8GLS - chains A and B; structure by electron microscopy, 3.80 A resolution.

[Chain A]
Name: Cystic fibrosis transmembrane conductance regulator
From: Homo sapiens
Notes: EC 5.6.1.6
UniProt: P13569 (CFTR_HUMAN); numbering as in UniProt (aligned over 1-1480)
Sequence (1480 residues; numbered 1 to 1480; the number before each row is that of its first residue):
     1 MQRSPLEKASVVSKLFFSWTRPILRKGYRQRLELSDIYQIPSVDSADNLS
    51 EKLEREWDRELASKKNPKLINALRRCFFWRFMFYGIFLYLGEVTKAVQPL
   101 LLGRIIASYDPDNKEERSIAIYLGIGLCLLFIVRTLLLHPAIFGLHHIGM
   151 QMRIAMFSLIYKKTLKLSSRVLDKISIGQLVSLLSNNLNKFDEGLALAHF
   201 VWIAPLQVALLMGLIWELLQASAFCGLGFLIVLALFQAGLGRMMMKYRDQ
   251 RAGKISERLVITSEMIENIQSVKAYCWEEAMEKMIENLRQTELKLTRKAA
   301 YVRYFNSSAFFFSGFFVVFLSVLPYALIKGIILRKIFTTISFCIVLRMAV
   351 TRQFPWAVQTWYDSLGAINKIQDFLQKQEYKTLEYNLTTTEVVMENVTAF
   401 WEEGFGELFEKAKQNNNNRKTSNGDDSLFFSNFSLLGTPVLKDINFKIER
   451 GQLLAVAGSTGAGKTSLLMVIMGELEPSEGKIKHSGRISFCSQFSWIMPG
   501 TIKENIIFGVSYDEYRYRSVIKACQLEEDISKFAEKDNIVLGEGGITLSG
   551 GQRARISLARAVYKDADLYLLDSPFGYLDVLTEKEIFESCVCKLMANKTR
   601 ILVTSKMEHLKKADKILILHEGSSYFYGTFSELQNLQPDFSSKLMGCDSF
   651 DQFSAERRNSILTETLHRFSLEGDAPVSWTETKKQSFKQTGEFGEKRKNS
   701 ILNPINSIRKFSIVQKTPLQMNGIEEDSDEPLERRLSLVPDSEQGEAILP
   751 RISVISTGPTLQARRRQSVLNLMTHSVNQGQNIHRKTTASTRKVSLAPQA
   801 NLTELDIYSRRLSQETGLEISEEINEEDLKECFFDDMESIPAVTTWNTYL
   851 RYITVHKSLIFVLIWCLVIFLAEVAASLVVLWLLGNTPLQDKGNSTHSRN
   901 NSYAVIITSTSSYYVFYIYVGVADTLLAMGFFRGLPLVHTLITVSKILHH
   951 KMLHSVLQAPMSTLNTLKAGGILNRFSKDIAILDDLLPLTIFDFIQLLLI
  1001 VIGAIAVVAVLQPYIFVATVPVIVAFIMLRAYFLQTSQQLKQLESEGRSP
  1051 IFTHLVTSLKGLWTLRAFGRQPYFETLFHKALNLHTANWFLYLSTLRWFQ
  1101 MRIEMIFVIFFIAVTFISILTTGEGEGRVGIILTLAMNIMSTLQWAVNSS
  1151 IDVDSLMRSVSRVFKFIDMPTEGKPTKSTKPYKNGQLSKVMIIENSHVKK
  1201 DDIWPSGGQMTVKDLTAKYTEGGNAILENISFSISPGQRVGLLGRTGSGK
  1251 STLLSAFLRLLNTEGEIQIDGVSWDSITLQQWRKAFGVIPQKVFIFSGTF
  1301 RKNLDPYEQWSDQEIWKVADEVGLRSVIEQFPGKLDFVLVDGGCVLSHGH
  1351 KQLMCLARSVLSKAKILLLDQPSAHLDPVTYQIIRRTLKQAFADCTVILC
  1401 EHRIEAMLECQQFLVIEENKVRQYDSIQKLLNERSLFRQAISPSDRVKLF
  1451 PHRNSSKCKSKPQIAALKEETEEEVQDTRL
Disordered / not traced: 410-436, 638-844, 890-899, 1174-1201, 1452-1480
Construct notes: engineered mutation Gln1371 (Glu in P13569)
Swiss-Prot annotation at these positions:
  - motif: Thr1478 to Leu1480 (PDZ-binding)
  - binding site (ATP): Trp401, Ser434, Gly458 to Thr465, Gln493, Tyr1219, Gly1244 to Ser1251
  - modified residue: Ser549 (Phosphoserine), Ser660 (Phosphoserine), Ser670 (Phosphoserine), Ser686 (Phosphoserine), Ser700 (Phosphoserine), Ser712 (Phosphoserine), Thr717 (Phosphothreonine), Ser737 (Phosphoserine), Ser753 (Phosphoserine), Ser768 (Phosphoserine), Ser790 (Phosphoserine), Ser795 (Phosphoserine), Ser813 (Phosphoserine), Ser1444 (Phosphoserine), Ser1456 (Phosphoserine)
  - lipidation (S-palmitoyl cysteine): Cys524, Cys1395
  - glycosylation (N-linked (GlcNAc...) asparagine): Asn894, Asn900
  - cross-link: Lys688 (Glycyl lysine isopeptide (Lys-Gly) (interchain with G-Cter in ubiquitin))
  - natural variant: Ser13 (S13F: In CF), Arg31 (R31C; R31L: In CF; uncertain significance), Ser42 (S42F: In CF), Asp44 (D44G: In CF; uncertain significance; D44V), Ser50 (S50Y: In CBAVD), Trp57 (W57G: In CF), Pro67 (P67L: In CF), Arg74 (R74W: In CF and CBAVD; uncertain significance), Arg75 (R75Q: In CF), Gly85 (G85E: In CF), Phe87 (F87L: In CF), Gly91 (G91R: In CF), 149 further natural variant entries in UniProt
  - mutagenesis: Arg347 (R347D: Decreases glutathione uptake. Increases affinity for glutathione), Lys464 (K464A: Decreases glutathione uptake; K464M: Impaired maturation of glycan chains indicating impaired trafficking from the endoplasmic reticulum to the cell membrane), Phe508 (F508R: Impaired maturation of glycan chains indicating impaired trafficking from the endoplasmic reticulum to the cell membrane), Ile539 (I539T: Enhances trafficking from the endoplasmic reticulum to the cell membrane), Asn894 (N894D: Abolishes N-glycosylation, enhances endocytosis and impairs subsequent recycling to the cell surface; when associated with D-900), Asn900 (N900D: Abolishes N-glycosylation, enhances endocytosis and impairs subsequent recycling to the cell surface; when associated with D-894), Met1137 (M1137R: Abolishes channel activity. Impairs protein maturation, suggesting the protein is retained in the endoplasmic reticulum), Ile1139 (I1139V: Decreases channel activity, no visible effect on protein maturation), Asp1154 (D1154G: Decreases channel activity, no visible effect on protein maturation), Lys1250 (K1250A: Decreases glutathione uptake; K1250M: No effect on maturation of glycans, suggesting that trafficking to the plasma membrane is not altered), Thr1478 to Leu1480 (Reduces interaction with MARCHF2 and abolishes subsequent MARCHF2-mediated degradation. No effect on localization to the Golgi)
Bound ions: Mg2+ site 1: Gln493 (together with ATP); Mg2+ site 2: Gln1291, Gln1371 (together with ATP)
Ligand contacts:
  - ATP (adenosine-5'-triphosphate), molecule 1: Asp173, Trp401, Val440, Thr460, Gly461, Ala462, Gly463, Lys464, Thr465, Ser466, Gln493, Phe1331, Cys1344, Val1345, Ser1347, His1348, Gly1349, His1350
  - ATP, molecule 2: Lys532, Phe533, Ile546, Thr547, Leu548, Ser549, Gly550, Gly551, Gln552, Tyr577, Asn965, Tyr1219, Ile1226, Thr1246, Gly1247, Ser1248, Gly1249, Lys1250, Ser1251, Thr1252, Gln1291, Gln1371, His1402
  - ZRH ((2S)-1-(3-amino-6-fluoro-1H-indazol-1-yl)-2-methyl-3-phenoxypropan-1-one): Leu233, Phe236, Gln237, Phe305, Asn306, Ser308, Ala309, Phe312, Ser313, Phe316, Met929, Gly930, Phe931
Reported in the primary citation:
  - binding site for ZRH: Phe236, Ser308, Phe312
  - binding site for ZRH: Gly930, Phe931 (from molecular simulation)

[Chain B]
Name: human cystic fibrosis transmembrane conductance regulator
From: Homo sapiens
Sequence (17 residues; each row starts with the number of its first residue; X marks 17 residues of unknown identity (built as UNK)):
     1 XXXXXXXXXXXXXXXXX

[Chain A / chain B interface]
Interface residues of chain A (facing chain B), 10 residues: Met1, Leu34, Asp47, Glu1046, Tyr1073, Thr1076, His1079, Lys1080, Asn1083, Leu1084

[In short]
No residue of chain A is in contact with chain B. Bound to chain A: ATP and compound ZRH. Curated annotation
(UniProt) lists 20 ATP-binding residues and 13 mutagenesis sites on chain A. The paper reports a binding site
for ZRH at Phe236(A), Ser308(A) and Phe312(A) among others.
Chain A is Cystic fibrosis transmembrane conductance regulator and chain B is human cystic fibrosis
transmembrane conductance regulator, both from Homo sapiens; the structure, Complex of human cystic fibrosis
transmembrane conductance regulator (CFTR) and Z1834339853, was determined by electron microscopy.
